8D3M - chains E and H of the 9 polymer chains in the assembly; structure by electron microscopy, 3.41 A resolution.

== Chain E ==
Protein: CRISPR-associated endonuclease Cas2
From: Alkalihalobacillus halodurans C-125
Notes: EC 3.1.-.-
UniProt: Q9KFX8 (CAS2_ALKHC); numbering as in UniProt (aligned over 1-96)
Sequence (98 residues; each row starts with the number of its first residue; numbers below 1 keep their minus sign (Gly-1 is residue -1)):
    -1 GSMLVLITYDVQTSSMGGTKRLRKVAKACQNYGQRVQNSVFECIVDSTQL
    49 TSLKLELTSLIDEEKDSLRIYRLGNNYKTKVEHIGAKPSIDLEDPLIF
Sequence notes: expression tag (-1 to 0)
Curated features (UniProtKB/Swiss-Prot):
  - binding site (Mg(2+)): Asp8
  - mutagenesis: Asp8 (D8N: Loss of dsDNase activity)
From the paper describing this entry:
  - mutagenesis - T46A/T49A/L53A/T56A/S57A: unchanged catalytic activity

== Chain H ==
Molecule: PAM/Processed strand 1
Sequence (32 nucleotides; numbered 1 to 32; the number before each row is that of its first residue):
     1 CGTAGCTGAGGACCACCAGAACTTTTTTGAAT
Metal / ion sites: Mn2+: DG29 (shared with 2 residues of chain I)

== How chain E and chain H interact ==
Contacting residue pairs (15):
  Tyr7(E) - DC13(H)  phosphate contact
  Tyr7(E) - DC14(H)  hydrogen bond to the phosphate
  Asp8(E) - DC13(H)  phosphate contact
  Val9(E) - DA12(H)  sugar contact
  Val9(E) - DC13(H)  hydrogen bond to the phosphate
  Gln10(E) - DA12(H)  phosphate contact
  Thr11(E) - DA12(H)  hydrogen bond to the phosphate
  Ser12(E) - DG11(H)  sugar contact
  Ser12(E) - DA12(H)  hydrogen bond to the phosphate
  Leu20(E) - DC14(H)  phosphate contact
  Arg33(E) - DC14(H)  salt bridge to the phosphate
  Arg33(E) - DA15(H)  salt bridge to the phosphate
  Asn36(E) - DC13(H)  phosphate contact
  Ser37(E) - DC13(H)  hydrogen bond to the phosphate
  Ser37(E) - DC14(H)  hydrogen bond to the phosphate
Other interface residues (no listed pair), chain E (11 interface residues in all): Ala24

== In short ==
Chain E and chain H form an interface of 11 and 5 residues respectively, with 6 hydrogen bonds and 2 salt
bridges. Polar contacts include Tyr7(E)-DC14(H), Val9(E)-DC13(H) and Thr11(E)-DA12(H). From UniProt:
Mg2+-binding residue Asp8(E) and one mutagenesis site on chain E. From the paper: T46A/T49A/L53A/T56A/S57A of
chain E leave catalytic activity unchanged.
Here chain E is CRISPR-associated endonuclease Cas2 (Alkalihalobacillus halodurans C-125) and chain H is
PAM/Processed strand 1. Entry 8D3M (Type I-C Cas4-Cas1-Cas2 complex bound to a PAM/Processed prespacer) was
determined by electron microscopy together with 8D3L, 8D3P and 8D3Q from the same study.
